Entry 2VDN (X-ray diffraction, 2.90 A resolution); this record covers chains B and C of the 5 polymer chains in the assembly.

# Chain B
Molecule: Integrin beta-3
Source organism: Homo sapiens
Notes: fragment: headpiece, residues 27-487
UniProtKB: P05106 (ITB3_HUMAN); residues 1-461 here correspond to UniProt positions 27-487 (UniProt number = residue number + 26)
Chain sequence (461 residues; each row starts with the number of its first residue):
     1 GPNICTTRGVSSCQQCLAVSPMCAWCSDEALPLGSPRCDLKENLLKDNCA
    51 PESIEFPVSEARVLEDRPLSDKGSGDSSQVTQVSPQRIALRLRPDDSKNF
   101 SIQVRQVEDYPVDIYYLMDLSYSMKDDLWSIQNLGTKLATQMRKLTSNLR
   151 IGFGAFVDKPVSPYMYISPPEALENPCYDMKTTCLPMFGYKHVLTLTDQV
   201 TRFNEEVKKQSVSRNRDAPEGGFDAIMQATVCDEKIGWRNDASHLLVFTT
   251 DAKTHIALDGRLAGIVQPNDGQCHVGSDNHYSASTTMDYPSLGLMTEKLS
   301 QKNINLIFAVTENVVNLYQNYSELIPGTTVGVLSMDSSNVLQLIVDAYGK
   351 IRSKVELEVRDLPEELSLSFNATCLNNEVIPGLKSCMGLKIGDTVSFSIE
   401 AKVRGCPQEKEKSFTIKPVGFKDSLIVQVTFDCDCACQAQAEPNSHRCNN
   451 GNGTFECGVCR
Disordered / not traced: 73-78
Disulfides: C5-C23, C13-C435, C16-C38, C26-C49, C177-C184, C232-C273, C374-C386, C406-C433, C437-C457, C448-C460
Covalent attachments: N-acetylglucosamine (NAG) linked to N99, N320, N371
Bound ions: Mg2+: S121, S123, E220 (shared with D4(C) of chain C); Ca2+ site 1: S123, D126, D127, D251 (together with glycerol); Ca2+ site 2: D158, N215, D217, P219, E220
Swiss-Prot annotation at these positions:
  - region: C177 to C184 (Involved in CX3CL1-, NRG1-, FGF1- and IGF1-binding), Q267 to M287 (CX3CL1-binding)
  - binding site (Mg(2+)): S121, S123, E220
  - binding site (Ca(2+)): S123, D126, D127, D158, N215, D217, P219, E220, D251, M335
  - glycosylation (N-linked (GlcNAc...) asparagine): N99, N320, N371, N452

# Chain C
Molecule: Eptifibatide
Chain sequence (8 residues; row label = number of the first residue in the row):
     1 XRGDWPCX
Modified / non-standard residues: MPT (beta-mercaptopropionic acid) at position 1; R2 (l-homoarginine; HRG); NH2 (amino group) at position 8
Covalent attachments: covalent link MPT_1-C7
Bound ions: Mg2+: D4 (shared with S121(B), S123(B), E220(B) of chain B)

# Chain B / chain C interface
Residue-residue contacts - 17 pairs, chain B then chain C:
  S121(B) with D4(C), hydrogen bond
  Y122(B) with D4(C), hydrogen bond (backbone-side chain); W5(C), hydrophobic; P6(C)
  S123(B) with D4(C), hydrogen bond (backbone-side chain); W5(C); P6(C)
  D126(B) with P6(C)
  R214(B) with D4(C)
  N215(B) with D4(C), hydrogen bond
  R216(B) with G3(C); D4(C), hydrogen bond (backbone-backbone)
  D217(B) with D4(C)
  A218(B) with R2(C); G3(C); D4(C)
  E220(B) with D4(C)
Also at the interface, not in a pair above, chain B (11 interface residues in all): K125
Also at the interface, not in a pair above, chain C (6 interface residues in all): MPT_1

# In short
11 residues of chain B and 6 residues of chain C are in contact, with 5 hydrogen bonds. Among the polar pairs
are S121(B)-D4(C), Y122(B)-D4(C) and S123(B)-D4(C). Covalently linked N-acetylglucosamine: at N99(B), N320(B)
and N371(B).
Chain B is Integrin beta-3 (Homo sapiens) and chain C is Eptifibatide; the structure, Re-refinement of
Integrin AlphaIIbBeta3 Headpiece Bound to Antagonist Eptifibatide, was determined by X-ray diffraction,
deposited together with 2VC2, 2VDK, 2VDL, 2VDM, 2VDO, 2VDP, 2VDQ and 2VDR.
